9R2O - chain A; structure by X-ray diffraction, 2.09 A resolution.

Chain A:
Name: N5
From: synthetic construct
Chain sequence (169 residues; numbered 1 to 169; the number before each row is that of its first residue):
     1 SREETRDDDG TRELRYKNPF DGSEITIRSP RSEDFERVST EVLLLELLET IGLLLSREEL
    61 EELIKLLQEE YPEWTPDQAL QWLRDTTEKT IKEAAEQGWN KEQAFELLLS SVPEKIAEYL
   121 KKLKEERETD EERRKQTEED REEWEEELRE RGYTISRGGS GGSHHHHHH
Unresolved in the structure: 1-7, 162-169
Ion coordination: K+ site 1: Lys-65, Glu-69; K+ site 2: Thr-90, Ser-111

In short:
Lys-65 and Glu-69 coordinate K+ site 1. Thr-90 and Ser-111 form the K+ site 2.
Chain A is N5 (synthetic construct); the structure, De novo designed N5 protein fold, was determined by X-ray
diffraction (same publication as 9R2L and 9R2V).
